Entry 9MRL (electron microscopy, 4.17 A resolution (low resolution: residue-level contacts below are approximate; hydrogen-bond / salt-bridge calls are withheld)); this record covers chains A and E of the 8 polymer chains in the assembly.

[Chain A]
Protein: Isoform Flip of Glutamate receptor 2
Source organism: Rattus norvegicus
Reference sequence: P19491 (GRIA2_RAT), isoform P19491-2; residues 391-820 here correspond to UniProt positions 412-841 (UniProt number = residue number + 21)
Amino-acid sequence (415 residues; each row starts with the number of its first residue; note: 15 numbers in that range are skipped by the numbering (no residue carries them; nothing is unmodelled there)):
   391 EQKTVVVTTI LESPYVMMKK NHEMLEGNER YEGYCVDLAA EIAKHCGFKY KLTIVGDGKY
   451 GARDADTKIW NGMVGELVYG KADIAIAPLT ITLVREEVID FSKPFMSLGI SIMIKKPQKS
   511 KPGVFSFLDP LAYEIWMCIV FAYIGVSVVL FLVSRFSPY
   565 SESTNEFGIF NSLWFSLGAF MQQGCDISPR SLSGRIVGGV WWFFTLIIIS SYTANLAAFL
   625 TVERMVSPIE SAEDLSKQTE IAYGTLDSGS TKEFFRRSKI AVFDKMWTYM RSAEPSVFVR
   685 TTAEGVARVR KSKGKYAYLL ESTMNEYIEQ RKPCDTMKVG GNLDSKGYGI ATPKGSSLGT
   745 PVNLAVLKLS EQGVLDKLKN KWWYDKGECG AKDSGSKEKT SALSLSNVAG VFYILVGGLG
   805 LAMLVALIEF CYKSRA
Sequence notes: conflict Gln392 (Asn413 in P19491)
Curated features (UniProtKB/Swiss-Prot):
  - binding site (L-glutamate): Pro478, Thr480, Arg485, Ser654, Thr655, Glu705
  - site: Arg453 (Interaction with the cone snail toxin Con-ikot-ikot), Ile633 (Crucial to convey clamshell closure to channel opening), Arg660 (Interaction with the cone snail toxin Con-ikot-ikot), Lys752 (Interaction with the cone snail toxin Con-ikot-ikot)
  - modified residue (Phosphoserine): Ser662, Ser696
  - lipidation (S-palmitoyl cysteine): Cys589, Cys815
Disulfide bonds: Cys718-Cys773

[Chain E]
Protein: TARPgamma2
Source organism: Mus musculus
Amino-acid sequence (172 residues; numbered 5 to 209; 33 numbers in that range are skipped by the numbering (no residue carries them; nothing is unmodelled there); the number before each row is that of its first residue):
     5 RGVQMLLTTV GAFAAFSLMT IAVGTDYWLY SRGVCK
    55 EVMTHSGLWR TCCLEGNFKG LCKQIDHF
    93 AEYFLRAVRA SSIFPILSVI LLFMGGLCIA ASEFYKTRHN IILSAGIFFV SAGLSNIIGI
   153 IVYISANAG
   171 NSYSYGWSFY FGALSFIIAE MVGVLAVHMF IDRHKQLTG
Disulfide bonds: Cys39-Cys67, Cys66-Cys76

[Chain A / chain E interface]
Residue-residue contacts (9; chain A residue first):
  Glu524(A) - Tyr173(E)
  Glu524(A) - Tyr175(E)
  Met527(A) - Phe179(E)
  Phe531(A) - Phe186(E)
  Gly535(A) - Glu190(E)
  Val538(A) - Glu190(E)
  Val538(A) - Val194(E)
  Leu542(A) - Val197(E)
  Glu566(A) - Lys205(E)
Other interface residues (no listed pair), chain A (13 interface residues in all): Ile534, Val539, Phe541, Arg545, Phe546, Ile573
Other interface residues (no listed pair), chain E (15 interface residues in all): Leu135, Val142, Ile149, Ile156, Ala183, Phe200, Ile201

[Overview]
The interface between chain A and chain E involves 13 residues on one side and 15 on the other. Curated
annotation (UniProt) lists 6 L-glutamate-binding residues on chain A.
Chain A is Isoform Flip of Glutamate receptor 2 (Rattus norvegicus) and chain E is TARPgamma2 (Mus musculus);
the structure, Desensitized state 1 of the GluA2-gamma2 complex prepared at 37 degrees C, was determined by
electron microscopy (same publication as 9DHP, 9DHQ, 9DHR, 9DHS, 9DHT, 9MRK, 9MRM and 9MRN).
